PDB entry 7A7D | electron microscopy, 26.00 A resolution (very low resolution: no residue pairs are listed; an interface is given only as per-side residue counts) | chains f and g of the 14 polymer chains in the assembly

Chain f:
Molecule: Desmocollin-2
Organism: Homo sapiens
UniProt: Q02487 (DSC2_HUMAN); residues 3379-3922 here correspond to UniProt positions 136-679 (UniProt number = residue number - 3243)
Sequence (544 residues; numbered 3379 to 3922; the number before each row is that of its first residue):
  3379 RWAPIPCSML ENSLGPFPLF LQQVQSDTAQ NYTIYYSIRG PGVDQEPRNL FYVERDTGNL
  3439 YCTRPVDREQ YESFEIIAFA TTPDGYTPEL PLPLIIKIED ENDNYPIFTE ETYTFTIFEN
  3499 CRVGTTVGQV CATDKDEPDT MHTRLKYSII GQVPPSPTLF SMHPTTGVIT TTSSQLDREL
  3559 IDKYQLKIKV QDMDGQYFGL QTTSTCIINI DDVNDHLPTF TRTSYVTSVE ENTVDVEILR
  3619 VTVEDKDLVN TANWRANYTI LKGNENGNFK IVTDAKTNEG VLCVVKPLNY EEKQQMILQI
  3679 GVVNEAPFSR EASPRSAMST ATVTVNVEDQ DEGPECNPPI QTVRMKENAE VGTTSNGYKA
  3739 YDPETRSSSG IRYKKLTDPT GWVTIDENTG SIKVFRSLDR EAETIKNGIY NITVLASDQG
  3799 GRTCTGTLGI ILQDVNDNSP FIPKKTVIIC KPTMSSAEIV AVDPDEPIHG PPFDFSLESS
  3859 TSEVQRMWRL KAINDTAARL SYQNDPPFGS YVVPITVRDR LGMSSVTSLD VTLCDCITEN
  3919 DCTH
Disulfides: Cys3714-Cys3802, Cys3828-Cys3914, Cys3912-Cys3920

Chain g:
Molecule: Desmocollin-2
Organism: Homo sapiens
UniProt: Q02487 (DSC2_HUMAN); residues 2265-2808 here correspond to UniProt positions 136-679 (UniProt number = residue number - 2129)
Sequence (544 residues; numbered 2265 to 2808; the number before each row is that of its first residue):
  2265 RWAPIPCSML ENSLGPFPLF LQQVQSDTAQ NYTIYYSIRG PGVDQEPRNL FYVERDTGNL
  2325 YCTRPVDREQ YESFEIIAFA TTPDGYTPEL PLPLIIKIED ENDNYPIFTE ETYTFTIFEN
  2385 CRVGTTVGQV CATDKDEPDT MHTRLKYSII GQVPPSPTLF SMHPTTGVIT TTSSQLDREL
  2445 IDKYQLKIKV QDMDGQYFGL QTTSTCIINI DDVNDHLPTF TRTSYVTSVE ENTVDVEILR
  2505 VTVEDKDLVN TANWRANYTI LKGNENGNFK IVTDAKTNEG VLCVVKPLNY EEKQQMILQI
  2565 GVVNEAPFSR EASPRSAMST ATVTVNVEDQ DEGPECNPPI QTVRMKENAE VGTTSNGYKA
  2625 YDPETRSSSG IRYKKLTDPT GWVTIDENTG SIKVFRSLDR EAETIKNGIY NITVLASDQG
  2685 GRTCTGTLGI ILQDVNDNSP FIPKKTVIIC KPTMSSAEIV AVDPDEPIHG PPFDFSLESS
  2745 TSEVQRMWRL KAINDTAARL SYQNDPPFGS YVVPITVRDR LGMSSVTSLD VTLCDCITEN
  2805 DCTH
Disulfides: Cys2600-Cys2688, Cys2714-Cys2800, Cys2798-Cys2806

Chain f / chain g interface:
At this resolution (26 A) residue pairs are not listed: 9 residues of chain f and 7 of chain g lie at the interface.

Summary:
9 residues of chain f face 7 of chain g across their interface.
Chain f and chain g are both Desmocollin-2 (Homo sapiens); the structure, Cadherin fit into cryo-ET map, was
determined by electron microscopy.
